Entry 8VDE (electron microscopy, 3.40 A resolution); this record covers chains D4 and P9 of the 27 polymer chains in the assembly.

== Chain D4 ==
Molecule: Major capsid protein
Organism: Dubowvirus dv80alpha
Sequence (324 residues; row label = number of the first residue in the row):
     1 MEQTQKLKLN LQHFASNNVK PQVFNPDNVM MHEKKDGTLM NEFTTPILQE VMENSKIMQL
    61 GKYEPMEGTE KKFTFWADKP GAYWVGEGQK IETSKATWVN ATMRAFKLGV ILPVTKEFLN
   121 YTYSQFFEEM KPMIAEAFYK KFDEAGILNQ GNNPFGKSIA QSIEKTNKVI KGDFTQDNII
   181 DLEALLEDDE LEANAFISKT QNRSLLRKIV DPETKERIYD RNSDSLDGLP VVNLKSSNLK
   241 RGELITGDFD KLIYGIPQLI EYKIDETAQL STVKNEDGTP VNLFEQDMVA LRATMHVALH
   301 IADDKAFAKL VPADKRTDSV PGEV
Not modelled in the structure: 1-15, 70-103, 314-324

== Chain P9 ==
Molecule: Portal protein
Organism: Dubowvirus dv80alpha
Sequence (511 residues; row label = number of the first residue in the row):
     1 MLKVNEFETD TDLRGNINYL FNDEANVVYT YDGTESDLLQ NVNEVSKYIE HHMDYQRPRL
    61 KVLSDYYEGK TKNLVELTRR KEEYMADNRV AHDYASYISD FINGYFLGNP IQYQDDDKDV
   121 LEAIEAFNDL NDVESHNRSL GLDLSIYGKA YELMIRNQDD ETRLYKSDAM STFIIYDNTV
   181 ERNSIAGVRY LRTKPIDKTD EDEVFTVDLF TSHGVYRYLT NRTNGLKLTP RENSFESHSF
   241 ERMPITEFSN NERRKGDYEK VITLIDLYDN AESDTANYMS DLNDAMLLIK GNLNLDPVEV
   301 RKQKEANVLF LEPTVYVDAE GRETEGSVDG GYIYKQYDVQ GTEAYKDRLN SDIHMFTNTP
   361 NMKDDNFSGT QSGEAMKYKL FGLEQRTKTK EGLFTKGLRR RAKLLETILK NTRSIDANKD
   421 FNTVRYVYNR NLPKSLIEEL KAYIDSGGKI SQTTLMSLFS FFQDPELEVK KIEEDEKESI
   481 KKAQKGIYKD PRDINDDEQD DDTKDTVDKK E
Not modelled in the structure: 1-15, 482-511

== Chain D4 / chain P9 interface ==
Residue-residue contacts - 15 pairs, chain D4 then chain P9:
  Glu42(D4) - Arg79(P9)  salt bridge
  Leu48(D4) - Glu201(P9)
  Leu48(D4) - Thr223(P9)
  Val51(D4) - Asp202(P9)
  Val51(D4) - Thr223(P9)
  Met52(D4) - Asp200(P9)
  Met52(D4) - Glu201(P9)
  Met52(D4) - Asp202(P9)  hydrogen bond (backbone-side chain)
  Tyr121(D4) - Thr78(P9)
  Tyr121(D4) - Arg80(P9)
  Pro132(D4) - Thr199(P9)
  Pro132(D4) - Asp200(P9)
  Pro132(D4) - Glu201(P9)
  Met133(D4) - Glu201(P9)
  Glu136(D4) - Glu201(P9)
Also at the interface, not in a pair above, chain D4 (15 interface residues in all): Glu50, Asn120, Lys131, Ala135, Tyr139, Leu259, Tyr262
Also at the interface, not in a pair above, chain P9 (12 interface residues in all): Leu77, Asp197, Lys198, Asn224

== Summary ==
Chain D4 and chain P9 form an interface of 15 and 12 residues respectively; the contacts include 1 hydrogen
bond and 1 salt bridge. Polar contacts include Glu42(D4)-Arg79(P9) and Met52(D4)-Asp202(P9).
Chain D4 is Major capsid protein and chain P9 is Portal protein, both from Dubowvirus dv80alpha; the
structure, SaPI1 portal-capsid interface in mature capsids with DNA, was determined by electron microscopy
together with 8V8B, 8VD4, 8VD5, 8VD8 and 8VDC from the same study.
